PDB entry 7B81 | X-ray diffraction, 2.09 A resolution | chains A and B

# Chain A (and B)
Molecule: Short-chain dehydrogenase/reductase SDR
Organism: Azotobacter vinelandii (strain DJ / ATCC BAA-1303)
Notes: chain B of this document is another copy of the same molecule, construct and numbering; everything in this record applies to it too
UniProt: C1DMX5 (C1DMX5_AZOVD); numbering as in UniProt (aligned over 2-256)
Sequence (267 residues; each row starts with the number of its first residue; numbers below 1 keep their minus sign (Met-10 is residue -10)):
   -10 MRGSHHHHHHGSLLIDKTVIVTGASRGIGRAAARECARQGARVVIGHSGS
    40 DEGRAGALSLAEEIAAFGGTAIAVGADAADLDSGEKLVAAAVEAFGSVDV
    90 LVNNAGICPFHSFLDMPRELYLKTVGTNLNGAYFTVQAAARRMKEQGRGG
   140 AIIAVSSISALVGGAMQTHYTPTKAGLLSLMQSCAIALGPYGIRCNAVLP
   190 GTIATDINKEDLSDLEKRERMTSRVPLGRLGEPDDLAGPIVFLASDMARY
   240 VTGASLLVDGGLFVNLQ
Unresolved in the structure: -10 to 0
Sequence notes: initiating methionine (-10); expression tag (-9 to 1)
Swiss-Prot annotation at these positions:
  - active site: Ser146 (Proton donor), Tyr159 (Proton acceptor), Lys163 (Lowers pKa of active site Tyr)
  - binding site (NADP(+)): Gly12, Ser14, Arg15, Ile17, Ser37, Asp66, Ala67, Asn93, Tyr159, Lys163, Ile192
  - binding site (beta-L-rhamnose): Ser146, Ser148, Gln156, Tyr159, Thr191, Asn197
  - mutagenesis: Arg15 (R15T: Increases specificity toward NAD(+). Shows a strong decrease in catalytic efficiency with NADP(+)), Ser37 (S37H: Increases specificity toward NAD(+). Shows a strong decrease in catalytic efficiency with NADP(+) and an increase in catalytic efficiency with NAD(+)), Phe99 (F99A/Y: Shows a strong decrease in catalytic efficiency with L-rhamnose, L-lyxose and L-mannose), Gln156 (Q156A: Almost loss of activity with L-rhamnose as substrate), Thr191 (T191F: Retains 4% of wild-type activity with L-rhamnose as substrate), Ile196 (I196A: Shows a strong decrease in catalytic efficiency with L-rhamnose as substrate, but does not affect catalytic efficiency with L-lyxose and L-mannose), Asp200 (D200A: Retains 16% of wild-type activity with L-rhamnose as substrate; D200H: Retains 22% of wild-type activity with L-rhamnose as substrate)

# How chain A and chain B interact
Residue-residue contacts (74; chain A residue first):
  Gln171(A) - Val253(B)
  Ala174(A) - Pro215(B)
  Ile175(A) - Val253(B)
  Ile175(A) - Asn254(B)
  Gly178(A) - Pro215(B)
  Gly178(A) - Leu216(B)
  Pro179(A) - Pro215(B)
  Thr191(A) - Tyr239(B)
  Val214(A) - Tyr239(B)
  Pro215(A) - Ala174(B)
  Pro215(A) - Gly178(B)
  Pro215(A) - Pro179(B)
  Leu216(A) - Gly178(B)
  Leu216(A) - Arg238(B)
  Leu216(A) - Tyr239(B)  hydrophobic
  Leu216(A) - Thr241(B)
  Arg218(A) - Arg238(B)
  Arg218(A) - Tyr239(B)  hydrogen bond (backbone-side chain)
  Leu219(A) - Tyr239(B)
  Gly220(A) - Tyr239(B)  hydrogen bond (backbone-side chain)
  Asp223(A) - Arg238(B)  salt bridge
  Asp224(A) - Arg238(B)  salt bridge
  Asp224(A) - Tyr239(B)
  Gly227(A) - Phe231(B)
  Gly227(A) - Met236(B)
  Pro228(A) - Phe231(B)  hydrophobic
  Pro228(A) - Met236(B)
  Val230(A) - Met236(B)  hydrophobic
  Phe231(A) - Gly227(B)
  Phe231(A) - Pro228(B)  hydrophobic
  Phe231(A) - Phe231(B)  hydrophobic
  Phe231(A) - Leu245(B)  hydrophobic
  Met236(A) - Leu2(B)  hydrophobic
  Met236(A) - Gly227(B)
  Met236(A) - Pro228(B)
  Met236(A) - Val230(B)  hydrophobic
  Arg238(A) - Leu216(B)
  Arg238(A) - Arg218(B)
  Arg238(A) - Glu221(B)
  Arg238(A) - Asp223(B)
  Arg238(A) - Asp224(B)  salt bridge
  Tyr239(A) - Thr191(B)
  Tyr239(A) - Val214(B)
  Tyr239(A) - Leu216(B)  hydrophobic
  Tyr239(A) - Arg218(B)  hydrogen bond (side chain-backbone)
  Tyr239(A) - Leu219(B)
  Tyr239(A) - Gly220(B)  hydrogen bond (side chain-backbone)
  Tyr239(A) - Asp224(B)
  Tyr239(A) - Val247(B)
  Tyr239(A) - Asp248(B)  hydrogen bond (backbone-backbone)
  Tyr239(A) - Gly249(B)  hydrogen bond (backbone-backbone)
  Val240(A) - Leu246(B)
  Val240(A) - Val247(B)  hydrophobic
  Thr241(A) - Leu216(B)
  Thr241(A) - Asp248(B)
  Thr241(A) - Gly249(B)
  Thr241(A) - Gly250(B)  hydrogen bond (backbone-backbone)
  Gly242(A) - Val253(B)
  Ala243(A) - Leu246(B)
  Ser244(A) - Ser244(B)
  Leu245(A) - Phe231(B)  hydrophobic
  Leu246(A) - Val240(B)
  Leu246(A) - Ala243(B)
  Val247(A) - Tyr239(B)
  Val247(A) - Val240(B)  hydrophobic
  Asp248(A) - Tyr239(B)  hydrogen bond (backbone-backbone)
  Asp248(A) - Thr241(B)
  Gly249(A) - Tyr239(B)  hydrogen bond (backbone-backbone)
  Gly249(A) - Thr241(B)
  Gly250(A) - Thr241(B)  hydrogen bond (backbone-backbone)
  Val253(A) - Gln171(B)
  Val253(A) - Ile175(B)
  Val253(A) - Gly242(B)
  Asn254(A) - Ile175(B)
Also at the interface, not in a pair above, chain A (38 interface residues in all): Arg183, Ile192, Phe252, Leu255
Also at the interface, not in a pair above, chain B (38 interface residues in all): Arg183, Ile192

# In short
Chain A and chain B each contribute 38 residues to their interface; the contacts include 10 hydrogen bonds and
3 salt bridges. Among the polar pairs are Asp223(A)-Arg238(B), Asp224(A)-Arg238(B) and Arg218(A)-Tyr239(B).
Both chains are Short-chain dehydrogenase/reductase SDR (Azotobacter vinelandii (strain DJ / ATCC BAA-1303)).
Entry 7B81 (Crystal structure of Azotobacter vinelandii L-rhamnose 1-dehydrogenase (NAD bound-form)) was
determined by X-ray diffraction, deposited together with 7DO5, 7DO6 and 7DO7.
